PDB entry 3C5S | X-ray diffraction, 2.00 A resolution | chains A and B

# Chain A
Protein: Fab F22-4 light chain
Source organism: Mus musculus
Notes: antibody fragment or engineered binder
Chain sequence (219 residues; each row starts with the number of its first residue; a row labelled like 27A-27E holds insertion residues (27A, then the next letters in order)):
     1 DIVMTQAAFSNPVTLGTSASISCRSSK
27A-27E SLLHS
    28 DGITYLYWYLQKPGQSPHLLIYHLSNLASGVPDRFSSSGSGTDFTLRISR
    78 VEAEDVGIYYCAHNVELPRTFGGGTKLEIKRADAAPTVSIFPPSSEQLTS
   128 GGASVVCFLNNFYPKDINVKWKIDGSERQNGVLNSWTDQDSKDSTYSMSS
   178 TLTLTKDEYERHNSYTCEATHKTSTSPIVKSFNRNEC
Not modelled in the structure: 214
Disulfides: Cys-23/Cys-88, Cys-134/Cys-194

# Chain B
Protein: Fab F22-4 heavy chain
Source organism: Mus musculus
Notes: antibody fragment or engineered binder
Chain sequence (217 residues; each row starts with the number of its first residue; note: 6 numbers in that range are skipped by the numbering (no residue carries them; nothing is unmodelled there); a row labelled like 52A-52C holds insertion residues (52A, then the next letters in order)):
     1 EVKVEESGGGLVQPGGSMKISCVVSGLTFSNYWMSWVRQSPEKGLEWVAE
    51 IR
52A-52C LKS
    53 DNYATYYAESVKGKFTISRDDSKSRLYLQM
82A-82C NNL
    83 RTEDTGIYYCFLPM
   101 DYWGQGTSVTVSSAKTTPPSVYPLAPG
   130 SAAQTNSMVTLGCLVKGYFPEPVTVTWNSGSLSSGVHTFPAVLQSDLYTL
   180 SSSVTVPSSTWPSETVTCNVAHPASSTKVDKKIVPRDC
Not modelled in the structure: 27-29, 52A-52C, 53-56, 127, 130-135, 216-217
Disulfides: Cys-22/Cys-92, Cys-142/Cys-197

# Interface between chain A and chain B
Contacting residue pairs - 69 pairs, chain A then chain B:
  Tyr-34(A) with Met-96(B), hydrophobic
  Tyr-36(A) with Phe-93(B); Met-96(B), hydrogen bond (side chain-backbone); Trp-103(B)
  Gln-38(A) with Gln-39(B), hydrogen bond; Tyr-91(B), hydrogen bond
  Ser-43(A) with Tyr-91(B); Gly-104(B), hydrogen bond (side chain-backbone)
  Pro-44(A) with Trp-103(B)
  Leu-46(A) with Asp-101(B)
  Tyr-87(A) with Gln-39(B), hydrogen bond; Leu-45(B), hydrophobic
  His-90(A) with Met-96(B)
  Asn-91(A) with Met-96(B)
  Leu-94(A) with Trp-47(B), hydrophobic; Glu-50(B); Arg-52(B); Tyr-58(B), hydrophobic
  Pro-95(A) with Trp-47(B), hydrophobic
  Arg-96(A) with Trp-33(B); Trp-47(B); Glu-50(B), salt bridge; Arg-52(B); Pro-95(B); Met-96(B), hydrogen bond
  Phe-98(A) with Leu-45(B); Trp-103(B), hydrophobic
  Ser-116(A) with Thr-139(B)
  Phe-118(A) with Leu-124(B), hydrophobic; Ala-125(B); Pro-126(B); Thr-139(B)
  Pro-119(A) with Ala-125(B); Arg-215(B)
  Pro-120(A) with Arg-215(B), hydrogen bond (backbone-side chain)
  Ser-121(A) with Tyr-122(B); Pro-123(B)
  Glu-123(A) with Tyr-122(B); Pro-123(B); Lys-210(B), salt bridge
  Gln-124(A) with Tyr-122(B)
  Ser-127(A) with Tyr-122(B), hydrogen bond
  Ser-131(A) with Leu-143(B); Lys-145(B)
  Val-133(A) with Leu-124(B), hydrophobic
  Phe-135(A) with Leu-124(B), hydrophobic; Phe-168(B), hydrophobic; Ser-180(B); Ser-181(B); Ser-182(B)
  Asn-137(A) with His-166(B); Phe-168(B); Ser-182(B), hydrogen bond
  Asn-138(A) with His-166(B), hydrogen bond
  Val-159(A) with Gln-173(B), hydrogen bond (backbone-side chain)
  Leu-160(A) with Val-171(B), hydrophobic; Gln-173(B)
  Asn-161(A) with Val-171(B)
  Ser-162(A) with Phe-168(B); Pro-169(B), hydrogen bond (side chain-backbone); Val-171(B)
  Trp-163(A) with Pro-169(B)
  Thr-164(A) with Phe-168(B)
  Ser-174(A) with His-166(B), hydrogen bond; Phe-168(B)
  Met-175(A) with Phe-168(B)
  Ser-176(A) with Phe-168(B); Ser-180(B), hydrogen bond
  Thr-180(A) with Lys-145(B)
Also at the interface, not in a pair above, chain A (39 interface residues in all): Gln-42, Ala-89, Thr-178
Also at the interface, not in a pair above, chain B (38 interface residues in all): Val-37, Gln-105, Leu-140, Gly-141, Thr-167, Thr-178

# In short
Chain A and chain B form an interface of 39 and 38 residues respectively, with 14 hydrogen bonds and 2 salt
bridges. Among the polar pairs are Arg-96(A)/Glu-50(B), Glu-123(A)/Lys-210(B) and Tyr-36(A)/Met-96(B).
Here chain A is Fab F22-4 light chain and chain B is Fab F22-4 heavy chain, both from Mus musculus. Entry 3C5S
(Crystal Structure of monoclonal Fab F22-4 specific for Shigella flexneri 2a O-Ag) was determined by X-ray
diffraction together with 3BZ4 and 3C6S from the same study.
